Entry 1HAC (X-ray diffraction, 2.60 A resolution); this record covers chains A and C of the 4 polymer chains in the assembly.

[Chain A (and C)]
Name: Hemoglobin A
Source organism: Homo sapiens
Notes: chain C of this document is another copy of the same molecule, construct and numbering; everything in this record applies to it too
UniProtKB: P69905 (HBA_HUMAN); residue numbers follow UniProt; this construct covers 1-141
Sequence (141 residues; numbered 1 to 141; the number before each row is that of its first residue):
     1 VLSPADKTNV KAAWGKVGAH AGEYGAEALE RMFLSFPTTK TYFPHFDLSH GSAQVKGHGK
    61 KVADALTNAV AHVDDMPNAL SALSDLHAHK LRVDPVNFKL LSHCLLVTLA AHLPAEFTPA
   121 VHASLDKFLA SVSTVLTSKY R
Swiss-Prot annotation at these positions:
  - site: Lys61 (Not glycated)
Ion coordination: heme Fe: His87 (together with carbon monoxide)
Ligand contacts:
  - carbon monoxide (CMO): Leu29, Phe43, His58, Val62, His87
  - heme (HEM): Met32, Thr39, Tyr42, Phe43, His45, Phe46, His58, Lys61, Val62, Ala65, Leu66, Leu83, Leu86, His87, Leu91, Val93, Asn97, Phe98, Leu101, Val132, Leu136

[Chain A / chain C interface]
Pairs across the interface (9):
  Val1(A) with Ser138(C); Arg141(C), hydrogen bond (backbone-backbone)
  Asp126(A) with Arg141(C), salt bridge
  Ala130(A) with Arg141(C)
  Ser138(A) with Val1(C)
  Arg141(A) with Val1(C), hydrogen bond (backbone-backbone); Leu2(C), hydrogen bond (backbone-backbone); Asp6(C); Lys127(C), hydrogen bond (backbone-side chain)
Also at the interface, not in a pair above, chain A (7 interface residues in all): Lys127, Tyr140

[Overview]
Chain A and chain C form an interface of 7 and 6 residues respectively; the contacts include 4 hydrogen bonds
and 1 salt bridge. Polar contacts include Asp126(A)-Arg141(C), Arg141(A)-Lys127(C) and Val1(A)-Arg141(C).
Chain A binds heme and carbon monoxide.
Both chains are Hemoglobin A (Homo sapiens). Entry 1HAC (Crosslinked haemoglobin) was determined by X-ray
diffraction together with 1HAB from the same study.
